Entry 4WNA (X-ray diffraction, 2.00 A resolution); this record covers chains A and B of the 4 polymer chains in the assembly.

== Chain A ==
Name: Nitrogenase molybdenum-iron protein alpha chain
Organism: Azotobacter vinelandii
Notes: EC 1.18.6.1
Reference sequence: P07328 (NIFD_AZOVI); residues 1-492 here = UniProt positions 1-492
Sequence (492 residues; numbered 1 to 492; the number before each row is that of its first residue):
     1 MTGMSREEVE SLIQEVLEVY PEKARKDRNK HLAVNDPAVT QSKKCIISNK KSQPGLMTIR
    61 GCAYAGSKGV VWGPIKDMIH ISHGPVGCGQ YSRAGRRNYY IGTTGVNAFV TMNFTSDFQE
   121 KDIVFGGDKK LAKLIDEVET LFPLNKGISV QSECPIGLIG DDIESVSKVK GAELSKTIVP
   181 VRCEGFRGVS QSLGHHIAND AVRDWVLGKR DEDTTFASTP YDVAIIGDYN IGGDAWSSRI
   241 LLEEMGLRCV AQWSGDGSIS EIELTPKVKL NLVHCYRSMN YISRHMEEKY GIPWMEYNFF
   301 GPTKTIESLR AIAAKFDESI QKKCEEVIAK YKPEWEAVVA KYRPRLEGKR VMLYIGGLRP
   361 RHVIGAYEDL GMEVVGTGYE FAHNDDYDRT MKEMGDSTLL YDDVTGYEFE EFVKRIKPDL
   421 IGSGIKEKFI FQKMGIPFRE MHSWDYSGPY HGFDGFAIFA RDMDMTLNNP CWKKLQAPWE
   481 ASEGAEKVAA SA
Unresolved in the structure: 1-3, 481-492
UniProt features mapped onto this chain:
  - binding site ([8Fe-7S] cluster): Cys62, Cys88, Cys154
  - binding site ([7Fe-Mo-9S-C-homocitryl] cluster): Cys275, His442
  - mutagenesis: His195 (H195Q: No nitrogenase activity)
Metal / ion sites: fe(8)-S(7) cluster Fe: Cys62, Cys88, Cys154 (shared with Cys70(B), Cys95(B), Cys153(B), Ser188(B) of chain B); Fe ion near Cys275 (its only coordinating residue here)
Small-molecule neighbours:
  - fe(8)-S(7) cluster (CLF): Cys62, Tyr64, Pro85, Val86, Gly87, Cys88, Tyr91, Glu153, Cys154, Gly185
  - 3-hydroxy-3-carboxy-adipic acid (HCA): Ala65, Gly95, Arg96, Gln191, Gly424, Ile425, Lys426, Glu440, His442
  - ICS (iron-sulfur-molybdenum cluster with interstitial carbon): Val70, Arg96, His195, Tyr229, Ile231, Cys275, Arg277, Ser278, Ile355, Gly356, Gly357, Leu358, Arg359, Pro360, Phe381, Met441, His442
  - xenon (XE), molecule 1: Val71, Ile75, Val202, Trp253, Ser254
  - xenon (XE), molecule 2: Asn199, Asp200, Arg203, Tyr281, Ile282, His285

== Chain B ==
Name: Nitrogenase molybdenum-iron protein beta chain
Organism: Azotobacter vinelandii
Notes: EC 1.18.6.1
Reference sequence: P07329 (NIFK_AZOVI); residues 1-523 here = UniProt positions 1-523
Sequence (523 residues; numbered 1 to 523; the number before each row is that of its first residue):
     1 MSQQVDKIKA SYPLFLDQDY KDMLAKKRDG FEEKYPQDKI DEVFQWTTTK EYQELNFQRE
    61 ALTVNPAKAC QPLGAVLCAL GFEKTMPYVH GSQGCVAYFR SYFNRHFREP VSCVSDSMTE
   121 DAAVFGGQQN MKDGLQNCKA TYKPDMIAVS TTCMAEVIGD DLNAFINNSK KEGFIPDEFP
   181 VPFAHTPSFV GSHVTGWDNM FEGIARYFTL KSMDDKVVGS NKKINIVPGF ETYLGNFRVI
   241 KRMLSEMGVG YSLLSDPEEV LDTPADGQFR MYAGGTTQEE MKDAPNALNT VLLQPWHLEK
   301 TKKFVEGTWK HEVPKLNIPM GLDWTDEFLM KVSEISGQPI PASLTKERGR LVDMMTDSHT
   361 WLHGKRFALW GDPDFVMGLV KFLLELGCEP VHILCHNGNK RWKKAVDAIL AASPYGKNAT
   421 VYIGKDLWHL RSLVFTDKPD FMIGNSYGKF IQRDTLHKGK EFEVPLIRIG FPIFDRHHLH
   481 RSTTLGYEGA MQILTTLVNS ILERLDEETR GMQATDYNHD LVR
Unresolved in the structure: 1
UniProt features mapped onto this chain:
  - binding site ([8Fe-7S] cluster): Cys70, Cys95, Cys153, Ser188
Metal / ion sites: fe(8)-S(7) cluster Fe: Cys70, Cys95, Cys153, Ser188 (shared with Cys62(A), Cys88(A), Cys154(A) of chain A); Fe ion site 1: Arg108 (shared with 2 residues of chain D); Fe ion site 2: Asp353, Asp357 (shared with 1 residue of chain D)
Small-molecule neighbours:
  - fe(8)-S(7) cluster (CLF): Cys70, Pro72, Ser92, Gly94, Cys95, Tyr98, Phe99, Thr152, Cys153, Ser188
  - xenon (XE): Ile469, Ser482, Thr483, Thr484, Gln492, Ile493, Thr496

== Chain A / chain B interface ==
Pairs across the interface (201; chain A residue first):
  Val19(A) - Ala140(B)
  Tyr20(A) - Thr141(B)
  Pro21(A) - Gln136(B)
  Pro21(A) - Asn137(B)
  Glu22(A) - Gln136(B)
  Lys23(A) - Asp133(B)  salt bridge
  Ala24(A) - Asn137(B)
  Lys51(A) - Thr119(B)  hydrogen bond
  Lys51(A) - Asp121(B)  salt bridge
  Ser52(A) - Gln93(B)
  Ser52(A) - Ser117(B)
  Pro54(A) - Ser115(B)
  Pro54(A) - Asp116(B)
  Pro54(A) - Asn130(B)
  Pro54(A) - Gly134(B)
  Pro54(A) - Asn137(B)  hydrogen bond (backbone-side chain)
  Gly55(A) - Val114(B)
  Gly55(A) - Ser115(B)  hydrogen bond (backbone-backbone)
  Gly55(A) - Asp116(B)
  Gly55(A) - Gly134(B)
  Gly55(A) - Cys138(B)
  Gly55(A) - Tyr142(B)
  Leu56(A) - Asn137(B)
  Leu56(A) - Thr141(B)
  Leu56(A) - Tyr142(B)  hydrogen bond (backbone-side chain)
  Met57(A) - Met86(B)  hydrophobic
  Met57(A) - Arg100(B)
  Met57(A) - Cys113(B)
  Met57(A) - Val114(B)  hydrophobic
  Met57(A) - Tyr142(B)
  Met57(A) - Met271(B)  hydrophobic
  Thr58(A) - Gln93(B)
  Thr58(A) - Arg100(B)
  Arg60(A) - Gln93(B)
  Arg60(A) - Ala97(B)
  Gly61(A) - Gln93(B)
  Gly61(A) - Gly94(B)
  Cys62(A) - Gly94(B)
  Tyr64(A) - Tyr98(B)
  Ala65(A) - Tyr98(B)
  Lys76(A) - Glu32(B)  salt bridge
  Pro85(A) - Ser188(B)
  Val86(A) - Pro66(B)  hydrophobic
  Val86(A) - Lys68(B)
  Val86(A) - Ala69(B)
  Val86(A) - Cys70(B)
  Gly87(A) - Cys70(B)
  Gln90(A) - Pro66(B)  hydrogen bond (side chain-backbone)
  Gln90(A) - Lys68(B)  hydrogen bond (side chain-backbone)
  Gln90(A) - Tyr102(B)
  Gln90(A) - Tyr447(B)
  Tyr91(A) - Ala69(B)
  Tyr91(A) - Cys70(B)  hydrogen bond (side chain-backbone)
  Tyr91(A) - Leu73(B)
  Tyr91(A) - Tyr98(B)  hydrophobic
  Tyr91(A) - Phe99(B)  hydrophobic
  Tyr91(A) - Tyr102(B)  hydrophobic
  Ser92(A) - Tyr98(B)
  Arg93(A) - Asn65(B)  hydrogen bond
  Arg93(A) - Tyr447(B)
  Arg93(A) - Phe450(B)
  Gly95(A) - Arg105(B)
  Tyr99(A) - Ser11(B)
  Thr103(A) - Ile40(B)
  Thr104(A) - Arg453(B)
  Val106(A) - Ile40(B)
  Val106(A) - Val43(B)  hydrophobic
  Val106(A) - Phe44(B)  hydrophobic
  Asn107(A) - Lys34(B)
  Met112(A) - Val64(B)  hydrophobic
  Met112(A) - Asn65(B)
  Met112(A) - Trp428(B)  hydrophobic
  Asn113(A) - Thr63(B)
  Asn113(A) - Val64(B)
  Asn113(A) - Asn65(B)  hydrogen bond (backbone-backbone)
  Asn113(A) - Pro66(B)
  Phe114(A) - Thr63(B)
  Phe114(A) - Val64(B)  hydrophobic
  Thr115(A) - Thr63(B)  hydrogen bond (backbone-backbone)
  Ser116(A) - Ala61(B)
  Asp117(A) - Thr63(B)
  Asp117(A) - Lys68(B)  salt bridge
  Phe118(A) - Phe189(B)
  Gln119(A) - Lys68(B)
  Gln119(A) - Phe189(B)
  Glu120(A) - Phe189(B)  hydrogen bond (backbone-backbone)
  Glu120(A) - Val190(B)
  Ile123(A) - Val157(B)  hydrophobic
  Ile123(A) - Phe189(B)  hydrophobic
  Lys130(A) - Ala61(B)
  Lys133(A) - Ala61(B)
  Leu134(A) - Ala61(B)
  Leu134(A) - Leu62(B)  hydrophobic
  Glu137(A) - Arg59(B)
  Glu137(A) - Glu60(B)  hydrogen bond (side chain-backbone)
  Glu137(A) - Ala61(B)  hydrogen bond (side chain-backbone)
  Glu137(A) - Leu62(B)  hydrogen bond (side chain-backbone)
  Val138(A) - Leu62(B)  hydrophobic
  Thr140(A) - Trp46(B)
  Thr140(A) - Leu55(B)
  Leu141(A) - Tyr52(B)  hydrogen bond (backbone-side chain)
  Leu141(A) - Leu55(B)  hydrophobic
  Leu141(A) - Asn56(B)
  Leu141(A) - Arg59(B)
  Phe142(A) - Trp428(B)  hydrophobic
  Pro143(A) - Trp46(B)  hydrophobic
  Leu144(A) - Tyr35(B)
  Leu144(A) - Val43(B)  hydrophobic
  Lys146(A) - Glu32(B)
  Lys146(A) - Glu33(B)  hydrogen bond (side chain-backbone)
  Cys154(A) - Ser92(B)  hydrogen bond
  Pro155(A) - Cys153(B)  hydrophobic
  Leu158(A) - Ala123(B)  hydrophobic
  Leu158(A) - Met154(B)  hydrophobic
  Leu158(A) - Val157(B)  hydrophobic
  Ile159(A) - Val157(B)  hydrophobic
  Phe186(A) - Thr119(B)
  Phe186(A) - Glu120(B)  hydrogen bond (backbone-backbone)
  Phe186(A) - Met154(B)  hydrophobic
  Arg187(A) - Glu120(B)
  Gly188(A) - Glu120(B)  hydrogen bond (backbone-side chain)
  Val189(A) - Gln93(B)  hydrogen bond (backbone-side chain)
  Arg210(A) - Glu33(B)  salt bridge
  Gly232(A) - Ser11(B)
  Gly232(A) - Phe15(B)
  Gly233(A) - Phe15(B)
  Trp236(A) - Phe15(B)  hydrophobic
  Trp236(A) - Tyr20(B)
  Trp236(A) - Met23(B)
  Trp236(A) - Leu24(B)
  Ser237(A) - Tyr20(B)
  Arg239(A) - Met23(B)
  Arg239(A) - Lys27(B)
  Arg239(A) - Phe31(B)
  Ile240(A) - Asp19(B)
  Ile240(A) - Tyr20(B)
  Ile240(A) - Met23(B)  hydrogen bond (backbone-side chain)
  Glu243(A) - Met23(B)
  Arg248(A) - Phe31(B)
  Cys249(A) - Phe31(B)
  Val250(A) - Phe31(B)
  Gln252(A) - Lys27(B)
  Asp256(A) - Lys27(B)  salt bridge
  Ser258(A) - Phe31(B)
  Ser258(A) - Glu32(B)
  Ser260(A) - Phe31(B)  hydrogen bond (side chain-backbone)
  Ser260(A) - Glu32(B)  hydrogen bond (side chain-backbone)
  Ser260(A) - Glu33(B)
  Glu261(A) - Lys27(B)  salt bridge
  Glu261(A) - Phe31(B)  hydrogen bond (backbone-backbone)
  Glu261(A) - Glu32(B)
  Leu264(A) - Phe31(B)
  Lys330(A) - Ser2(B)
  Glu334(A) - Ser2(B)  hydrogen bond
  Glu334(A) - Gln3(B)  hydrogen bond (side chain-backbone)
  Ala337(A) - Val5(B)
  Val338(A) - Val5(B)
  Lys341(A) - Asp6(B)  salt bridge
  Tyr342(A) - Ile8(B)
  Gly406(A) - Tyr142(B)  hydrogen bond (backbone-side chain)
  Tyr407(A) - Thr141(B)
  Tyr407(A) - Tyr142(B)  hydrogen bond (backbone-side chain)
  Glu410(A) - Phe269(B)
  Ile425(A) - Ser101(B)
  Ile425(A) - Asn104(B)  hydrogen bond (backbone-side chain)
  Lys426(A) - Ala97(B)
  Lys426(A) - Arg100(B)
  Lys426(A) - Ser101(B)
  Lys426(A) - Asn104(B)
  Phe429(A) - Asn104(B)
  Phe429(A) - Arg108(B)
  Phe429(A) - Glu109(B)
  Phe429(A) - Pro110(B)
  Ile430(A) - Pro110(B)
  Ile430(A) - Phe269(B)  hydrophobic
  Lys433(A) - Glu109(B)  salt bridge
  Lys433(A) - Pro110(B)
  Lys433(A) - Thr263(B)  hydrogen bond (side chain-backbone)
  Lys433(A) - Ala265(B)
  Lys433(A) - Asp266(B)
  Lys433(A) - Gly267(B)  hydrogen bond (backbone-backbone)
  Lys433(A) - Gln268(B)  hydrogen bond (backbone-backbone)
  Met434(A) - Gly267(B)
  Met434(A) - Phe269(B)
  Gly448(A) - Ala10(B)
  Gly448(A) - Ser11(B)  hydrogen bond (backbone-backbone)
  Pro449(A) - Ser11(B)
  Pro449(A) - Phe15(B)  hydrophobic
  Asp454(A) - Ser2(B)  hydrogen bond (side chain-backbone)
  Asp454(A) - Gln3(B)  hydrogen bond (backbone-side chain)
  Asp454(A) - Tyr20(B)  hydrogen bond
  Ala457(A) - Gln3(B)
  Ala457(A) - Ile8(B)
  Ile458(A) - Gln3(B)
  Ile458(A) - Ile8(B)  hydrophobic
  Ile458(A) - Lys9(B)
  Ile458(A) - Ala10(B)  hydrophobic
  Arg461(A) - Ile8(B)
  Leu475(A) - Ala265(B)
  Leu475(A) - Asp266(B)
  Leu475(A) - Gly267(B)
Interface residues without a listed pair, chain A (114 interface residues in all): Gln53, Ile59, Asp77, Cys88, Ile101, Gly105, Thr111, Gly185, Ser190, Phe216, Tyr331, Thr405, Gln432, Gly435
Interface residues without a listed pair, chain B (99 interface residues in all): Leu14, Lys39, Gln58, Ala67, Ser112, Met118, Gln129, Ile158, Pro264, His396, Asp454

== In short ==
114 residues of chain A face 99 of chain B across their interface, with 36 hydrogen bonds and 9 salt bridges.
Polar contacts include Lys23(A)-Asp133(B), Lys51(A)-Asp121(B) and Lys76(A)-Glu32(B). Fe(8)-S(7) cluster is
bound between chain A and chain B.
Here chain A is Nitrogenase molybdenum-iron protein alpha chain and chain B is Nitrogenase molybdenum-iron
protein beta chain, both from Azotobacter vinelandii. Entry 4WNA (Structure of the Nitrogenase MoFe Protein
from Azotobacter vinelandii Pressurized with Xenon) was determined by X-ray diffraction, deposited together
with 4WN9.
